8WOD - chains N and Q of the 13 polymer chains in the assembly; structure by electron microscopy, 3.67 A resolution.

# Chain N
Molecule: Helicase HerA central domain-containing protein
From: Paenibacillus sp. 453mf
Chain sequence (696 residues; each row starts with the number of its first residue):
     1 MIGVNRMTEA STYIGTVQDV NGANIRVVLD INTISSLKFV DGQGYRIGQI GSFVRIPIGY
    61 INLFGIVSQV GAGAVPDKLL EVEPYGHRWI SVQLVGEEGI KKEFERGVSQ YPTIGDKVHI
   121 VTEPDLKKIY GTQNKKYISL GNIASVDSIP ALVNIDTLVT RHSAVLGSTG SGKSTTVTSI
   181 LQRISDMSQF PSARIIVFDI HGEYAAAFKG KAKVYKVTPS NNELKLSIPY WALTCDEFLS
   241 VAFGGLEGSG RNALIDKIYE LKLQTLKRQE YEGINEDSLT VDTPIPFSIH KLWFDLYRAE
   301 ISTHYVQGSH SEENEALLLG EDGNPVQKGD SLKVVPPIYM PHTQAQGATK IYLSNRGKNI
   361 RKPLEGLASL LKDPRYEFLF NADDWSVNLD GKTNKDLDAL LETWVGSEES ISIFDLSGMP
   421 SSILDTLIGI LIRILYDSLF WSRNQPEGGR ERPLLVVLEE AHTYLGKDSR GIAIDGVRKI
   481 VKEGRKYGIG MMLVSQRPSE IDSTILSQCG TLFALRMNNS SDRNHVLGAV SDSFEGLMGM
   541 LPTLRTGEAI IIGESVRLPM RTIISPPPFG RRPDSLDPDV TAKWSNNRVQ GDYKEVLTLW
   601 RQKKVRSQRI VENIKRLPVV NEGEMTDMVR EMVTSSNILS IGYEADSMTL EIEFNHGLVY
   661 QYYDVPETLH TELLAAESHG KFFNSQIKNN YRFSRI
Disordered / not traced: 1-14, 76-86, 317-329, 338-351, 610-639, 696

# Chain Q
Molecule: SIR2-like domain-containing protein
From: Paenibacillus sp. 453mf
UniProt: A0A1I6T0R8 (A0A1I6T0R8_9BACL); residue numbers follow UniProt; this construct covers 1-381
Chain sequence (381 residues; each row starts with the number of its first residue):
     1 MDHSITASYY DTTQQLSLLK HVLSEDKRPI AFIIAAGCPV SIRHNDAPLI PDVAGLTRKI
    61 SDSFGGNPDS LLMKIIQNLK TTIPNPTIED ILSYIRLLQQ IPMSGKIHDV ENSVINALEE
   121 SICELIEEEV NVDLPGNATP YHKIAAWINS INREHQVEIF TTNYDLLMEQ ALEELNVPYF
   181 DGFVGSKRAF FDIRTIEENK LPSRWSKLWK LHGSINWQLD KQTQTIWRGT PSKGCSLIHP
   241 SHLKYDQSRK MPYLVMMDQL KLFLNQPSAI LITCGYSYKD QHINEVLSQG LQTNPNALIY
   301 GLQYDVLENY QEAKDMALKR SNLILLAKDR AIIGKKEGEW KPDPQSSQDN DPLLFFKLGD
   361 FQHLASFLEE ISQYDWSKQN D
Disordered / not traced: 1-7, 65-67, 246-250, 343-353, 374-381

# Interface between chain N and chain Q
Residue-residue contacts - 7 pairs, chain N then chain Q:
  Leu37(N) - Leu18(Q)  hydrophobic
  Phe39(N) - Leu18(Q)  hydrophobic
  Asp41(N) - Ser321(Q)
  Asp41(N) - Ile333(Q)
  Asp41(N) - Gly334(Q)  hydrogen bond (backbone-backbone)
  Gly42(N) - Ile333(Q)
  Gly42(N) - Gly334(Q)
Interface residues without a listed pair, chain N (7 interface residues in all): Ser36, Gln43, Gly44
Interface residues without a listed pair, chain Q (6 interface residues in all): Gln15, His21

# In short
7 residues of chain N face 6 of chain Q across their interface, with 1 hydrogen bond. The hydrogen-bonded pair
Asp41(N)-Gly334(Q) is a backbone contact.
Chain N is Helicase HerA central domain-containing protein and chain Q is SIR2-like domain-containing protein,
both from Paenibacillus sp. 453mf; the structure, Cryo-EM structure of SIR2/HerA complex, was determined by
electron microscopy.
